8Z08 - chains C and F of the 3 polymer chains in the assembly; structure by X-ray diffraction, 2.01 A resolution.

== Chain C ==
Name: MHC class I antigen
From: Homo sapiens
UniProt: A0A143Y4R2 (A0A143Y4R2_HUMAN); residues 1-274 here correspond to UniProt positions 25-298 (UniProt number = residue number + 24)
Chain sequence (274 residues; row label = number of the first residue in the row):
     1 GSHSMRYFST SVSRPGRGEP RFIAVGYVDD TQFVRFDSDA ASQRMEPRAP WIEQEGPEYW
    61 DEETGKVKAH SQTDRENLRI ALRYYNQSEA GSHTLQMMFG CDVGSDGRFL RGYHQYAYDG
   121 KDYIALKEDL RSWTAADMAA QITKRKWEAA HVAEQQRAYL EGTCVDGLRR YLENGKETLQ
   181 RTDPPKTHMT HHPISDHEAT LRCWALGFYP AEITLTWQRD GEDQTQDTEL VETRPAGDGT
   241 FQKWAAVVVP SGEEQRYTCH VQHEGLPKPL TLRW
Cystine bridges: C101-C164, C203-C259

== Chain F ==
Name: Asn-tyr-asn-tyr-gln-tyr-arg-leu-phe
Chain sequence (9 residues; each row starts with the number of its first residue):
     1 NYNYQYRLF

== Chain C / chain F interface ==
Residue-residue contacts - 54 pairs, chain C then chain F:
  M5(C) with N1(F)
  Y7(C) with N1(F), hydrogen bond (side chain-backbone); Y2(F), hydrogen bond (side chain-backbone)
  S9(C) with Y2(F)
  F22(C) with Y2(F)
  A24(C) with Y2(F)
  M45(C) with Y2(F), hydrophobic
  Y59(C) with N1(F)
  E62(C) with Y4(F), hydrogen bond
  E63(C) with N1(F), hydrogen bond; Y2(F), hydrogen bond (side chain-backbone)
  K66(C) with Y2(F), hydrogen bond (side chain-backbone); N3(F); Y4(F)
  V67(C) with Y2(F)
  A69(C) with Q5(F); Y6(F)
  H70(C) with Y2(F), hydrogen bond; Q5(F)
  T73(C) with Q5(F), hydrogen bond (side chain-backbone); Y6(F); R7(F)
  E76(C) with L8(F)
  N77(C) with R7(F), hydrogen bond (side chain-backbone); L8(F); F9(F), hydrogen bond (side chain-backbone)
  I80(C) with L8(F), hydrophobic; F9(F), hydrophobic
  Y84(C) with F9(F), hydrogen bond (side chain-backbone)
  L95(C) with F9(F), hydrophobic
  M97(C) with Q5(F)
  F99(C) with Y2(F), hydrophobic; N3(F); Q5(F)
  H114(C) with Q5(F), hydrogen bond
  Y116(C) with F9(F), hydrophobic
  Y123(C) with F9(F), hydrophobic
  T143(C) with F9(F), hydrogen bond (side chain-backbone)
  K146(C) with F9(F), hydrogen bond (side chain-backbone)
  W147(C) with L8(F), hydrogen bond (side chain-backbone); F9(F), hydrophobic
  A150(C) with R7(F)
  V152(C) with R7(F)
  Q155(C) with R7(F)
  Q156(C) with N3(F), hydrogen bond; Y4(F); Q5(F)
  Y159(C) with N1(F), hydrogen bond (side chain-backbone); Y2(F); N3(F)
  T163(C) with N1(F)
  G167(C) with N1(F)
  R170(C) with N1(F), hydrogen bond
  Y171(C) with N1(F), hydrogen bond (side chain-backbone)
Interface residues without a listed pair, chain C (37 interface residues in all): A81

== Overview ==
Chain C and chain F form an interface of 37 and 9 residues respectively, with 19 hydrogen bonds. Polar pairs
include Y7(C)-N1(F), Y7(C)-Y2(F) and E62(C)-Y4(F).
Chain C is MHC class I antigen (Homo sapiens) and chain F is Asn-tyr-asn-tyr-gln-tyr-arg-leu-phe; the
structure, The structure of HLA-A*2402 complex with peptide from SARS-CoV-2 S448-456 NYNYQYRLF(BA.2.12.1), was
determined by X-ray diffraction together with 8YZR, 8YZW, 8YZZ, 8Z05, 8Z06 and 8Z07 from the same study.
